8JH2 - chains N and b of the 28 polymer chains in the assembly; structure by electron microscopy, 5.70 A resolution (low resolution: residue-level contacts below are approximate; hydrogen-bond / salt-bridge calls are withheld).

== Chain N ==
Molecule: 228-nt DNA strand
Organism: synthetic construct
Sequence (228 nucleotides; each row starts with the number of its first residue; numbers below 1 keep their minus sign (DC-155 is residue -155)):
  -155 CCTCTGCCTT TAAAGCAATA GGAGGTCCAC GCTTACGTCA GTCTGGCCAT CTTTGTGTTT
   -95 GGTGTGTTTG GGTGGTGGCC GTTTTCGTTG TTTTTTTCTG TCTCGTGCCT GGTGTCTTGG
   -35 GTGTAATCCC CTTGGCGGTT AAAACGCGGG GGACAGCGCG TACGTGCGTT TAAGCGGTGC
    25 TAGAGCTGTC TACGACCAAT TGAGCGGCCT CGGCACCGGG ATTCTGAT
Not modelled in the structure: -155 to -55, -39 to -31

== Chain b ==
Protein: Histone H4
Organism: Homo sapiens
UniProtKB: P62805 (H4_HUMAN); residues 0-102 here correspond to UniProt positions 1-103 (UniProt number = residue number + 1)
Amino-acid sequence (103 residues; each row starts with the number of its first residue; numbering starts at 0):
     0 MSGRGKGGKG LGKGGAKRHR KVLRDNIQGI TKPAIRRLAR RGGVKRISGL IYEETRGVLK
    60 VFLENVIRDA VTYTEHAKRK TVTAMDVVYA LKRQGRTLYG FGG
Not modelled in the structure: 0-24, 102
Swiss-Prot annotation at these positions:
  - DNA-binding region: Lys16 to Lys20
  - modified residue: Ser1 (N-acetylserine), Arg3 (Asymmetric dimethylarginine), Lys5 (N6-(2-hydroxyisobutyryl)lysine), Lys8 (N6-(2-hydroxyisobutyryl)lysine), Lys12 (N6-(2-hydroxyisobutyryl)lysine), Lys16 (N6-(2-hydroxyisobutyryl)lysine), Lys20 (N6,N6,N6-trimethyllysine), Lys31 (N6-(2-hydroxyisobutyryl)lysine), Lys44 (N6-(2-hydroxyisobutyryl)lysine), Ser47 (Phosphoserine), Tyr51 (Phosphotyrosine), Lys59 (N6-(2-hydroxyisobutyryl)lysine), Lys77 (N6-(2-hydroxyisobutyryl)lysine), Lys79 (N6-(2-hydroxyisobutyryl)lysine), Thr80 (Phosphothreonine), Tyr88 (Phosphotyrosine), Lys91 (N6-(2-hydroxyisobutyryl)lysine)
  - cross-link (Glycyl lysine isopeptide (Lys-Gly)): Lys12 (interchain with G-Cter in SUMO2), Lys20 (interchain with G-Cter in SUMO2), Lys31 (interchain with G-Cter in SUMO2), Lys59 (interchain with G-Cter in SUMO2), Lys79 (interchain with G-Cter in SUMO2), Lys91 (interchain with G-Cter in SUMO2)

== How chain N and chain b interact ==
Residue-residue contacts - 5 pairs, chain N then chain b:
  DC7(N) with Gly48(b)
  DG8(N) with Arg35(b)
  DA28(N) with Lys77(b); Arg78(b); Lys79(b)
Also at the interface, not in a pair above, chain N (5 interface residues in all): DG27, DG29
Also at the interface, not in a pair above, chain b (6 interface residues in all): Ile46

== Summary ==
5 residues of chain N and 6 residues of chain b are in contact. UniProt lists a DNA-binding region on chain b.
Chain N is a 228-nt DNA strand (synthetic construct) and chain b is Histone H4 (Homo sapiens); the structure,
RNA polymerase II elongation complex bound with Elf1, Spt4/5 and foreign DNA, stalled at SHL(-1) of ..., was
determined by electron microscopy (same publication as 8JH3 and 8JH4).
